PDB entry 3I02 | X-ray diffraction, 2.60 A resolution | chains A and B

Chain A:
Name: Immunoglobulin light chain
Organism: Mus musculus
Amino-acid sequence (219 residues; row label = number of the first residue in the row; a row labelled like 27A-27F holds insertion residues (27A, then the next letters in order)):
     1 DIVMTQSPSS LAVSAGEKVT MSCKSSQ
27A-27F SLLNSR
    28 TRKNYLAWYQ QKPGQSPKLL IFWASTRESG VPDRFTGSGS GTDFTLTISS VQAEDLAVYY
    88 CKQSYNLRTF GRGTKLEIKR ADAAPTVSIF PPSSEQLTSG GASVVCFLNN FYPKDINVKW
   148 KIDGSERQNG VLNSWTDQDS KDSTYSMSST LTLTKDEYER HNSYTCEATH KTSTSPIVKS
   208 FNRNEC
Disulfide bonds: Cys23-Cys88, Cys133-Cys193

Chain B:
Name: Immunoglobulin heavy chain
Organism: Mus musculus
Amino-acid sequence (224 residues; row label = number of the first residue in the row; a row labelled like 52A-52C holds insertion residues (52A, then the next letters in order)):
     1 EVMLVESGGG LVQPGGSLRL SCATSGFTFT DYYMSWVRQP PGKALEWLGF IR
52A-52C NKV
    53 KGYTIDYSAS VKGRFTISRD NSQSILYLQM
82A-82C NTL
    83 RAEDSATYYC ARDMRRFD
100A-100E DGDAM
   101 DYWGQGTLVT VSAAKTTPPS VYPLAPGSAA QTNSMVTLGC LVKGYFPEPV TVTWNSGSLS
   161 SGVHTFPAVL QSDLYTLSSS VTVPSSTWPS ETVTCNVAHP ASSTKVDKKI VPR
Disordered / not traced: 128-131
Disulfide bonds: Cys22-Cys92, Cys140-Cys195

How chain A and chain B interact:
Residue-residue contacts (86; chain A residue first):
  Arg27F(A) - Phe99(B)
  Thr28(A) - Phe99(B)
  Tyr32(A) - Phe99(B)
  Tyr32(A) - Asp100C(B)
  Tyr36(A) - Ala100D(B)
  Tyr36(A) - Met100E(B)  hydrogen bond (side chain-backbone)
  Tyr36(A) - Trp103(B)  hydrophobic
  Gln38(A) - Gln39(B)  hydrogen bond
  Gln38(A) - Tyr91(B)  hydrogen bond
  Ser43(A) - Tyr91(B)
  Ser43(A) - Gly104(B)  hydrogen bond (side chain-backbone)
  Ser43(A) - Gln105(B)  hydrogen bond
  Pro44(A) - Leu45(B)  hydrophobic
  Pro44(A) - Trp103(B)
  Leu46(A) - Ala100D(B)  hydrophobic
  Leu46(A) - Met100E(B)
  Phe49(A) - Asp100A(B)
  Phe49(A) - Ala100D(B)  hydrophobic
  Trp50(A) - Phe99(B)
  Trp50(A) - Asp100(B)
  Trp50(A) - Asp100A(B)
  Trp50(A) - Gly100B(B)
  Glu55(A) - Asp101(B)
  Tyr87(A) - Gln39(B)  hydrogen bond
  Tyr87(A) - Lys43(B)
  Tyr87(A) - Ala44(B)  hydrophobic
  Tyr87(A) - Leu45(B)  hydrophobic
  Lys89(A) - Ala100D(B)
  Lys89(A) - Met100E(B)
  Ser91(A) - Asp100C(B)  hydrogen bond
  Leu94(A) - Trp47(B)  hydrophobic
  Leu94(A) - Phe50(B)  hydrophobic
  Leu94(A) - Asp58(B)
  Leu94(A) - Tyr59(B)
  Arg95(A) - Trp47(B)
  Arg95(A) - Phe50(B)
  Arg95(A) - Asp95(B)  salt bridge
  Arg95(A) - Asp100C(B)  hydrogen bond (side chain-backbone)
  Phe97(A) - Val37(B)  hydrophobic
  Phe97(A) - Leu45(B)
  Phe97(A) - Trp47(B)
  Phe97(A) - Met100E(B)  hydrophobic
  Phe97(A) - Trp103(B)  hydrophobic
  Gly98(A) - Ala44(B)
  Arg99(A) - Ala44(B)
  Arg99(A) - Leu45(B)  hydrogen bond (side chain-backbone)
  Ser115(A) - Thr137(B)
  Phe117(A) - Leu124(B)
  Phe117(A) - Ala125(B)
  Phe117(A) - Pro126(B)
  Phe117(A) - Thr137(B)
  Pro118(A) - Ala125(B)
  Ser120(A) - Tyr122(B)
  Ser120(A) - Pro123(B)
  Glu122(A) - Tyr122(B)
  Glu122(A) - Pro123(B)
  Gln123(A) - Tyr122(B)
  Gln123(A) - Lys143(B)
  Ser126(A) - Tyr122(B)
  Ser130(A) - Leu141(B)
  Ser130(A) - Lys143(B)
  Val132(A) - Leu124(B)  hydrophobic
  Phe134(A) - Leu138(B)
  Phe134(A) - Phe166(B)  hydrophobic
  Phe134(A) - Ser178(B)
  Phe134(A) - Ser179(B)
  Phe134(A) - Ser180(B)
  Asn136(A) - His164(B)
  Asn136(A) - Phe166(B)
  Asn136(A) - Ser180(B)
  Asn137(A) - His164(B)  hydrogen bond
  Leu159(A) - Val169(B)  hydrophobic
  Leu159(A) - Gln171(B)
  Asn160(A) - Val169(B)
  Ser161(A) - Phe166(B)
  Ser161(A) - Pro167(B)  hydrogen bond (side chain-backbone)
  Ser161(A) - Val169(B)
  Trp162(A) - Pro167(B)
  Thr163(A) - Thr165(B)
  Thr163(A) - Phe166(B)
  Ser173(A) - His164(B)  hydrogen bond
  Ser173(A) - Phe166(B)
  Met174(A) - Phe166(B)
  Ser175(A) - Phe166(B)
  Ser175(A) - Ser178(B)  hydrogen bond
  Thr179(A) - Lys143(B)
Other interface residues (no listed pair), chain A (46 interface residues in all): Asn27D, Lys30, Ala34, Gln42, Asp166, Thr177
Other interface residues (no listed pair), chain B (46 interface residues in all): Glu46, Arg52, Met96, Gly127, Gly139, Lys208

Summary:
The chain A/chain B interface involves 46 residues from each chain, with 13 hydrogen bonds and 1 salt bridge.
Among the polar pairs are Arg95(A)-Asp95(B), Tyr36(A)-Met100E(B) and Gln38(A)-Gln39(B).
Chain A is Immunoglobulin light chain and chain B is Immunoglobulin heavy chain, both from Mus musculus; the
structure, Crystal structure of S54-10 antibody in complex with antigen Kdo(2.4)Kdo(2.4)Kdo, was determined by
X-ray diffraction.
